2XCK - chain A; structure by X-ray diffraction, 2.30 A resolution.

== Chain A ==
Protein: 3-phosphoinositide dependent protein kinase 1
Source organism: Homo sapiens
Notes: EC 2.7.11.1; fragment: kinase catalytic domain, residues 1-309
UniProt: O15530 (PDPK1_HUMAN); residues 51-359 here correspond to UniProt positions 1-309 (UniProt number = residue number - 50)
Amino-acid sequence (309 residues; each row starts with the number of its first residue):
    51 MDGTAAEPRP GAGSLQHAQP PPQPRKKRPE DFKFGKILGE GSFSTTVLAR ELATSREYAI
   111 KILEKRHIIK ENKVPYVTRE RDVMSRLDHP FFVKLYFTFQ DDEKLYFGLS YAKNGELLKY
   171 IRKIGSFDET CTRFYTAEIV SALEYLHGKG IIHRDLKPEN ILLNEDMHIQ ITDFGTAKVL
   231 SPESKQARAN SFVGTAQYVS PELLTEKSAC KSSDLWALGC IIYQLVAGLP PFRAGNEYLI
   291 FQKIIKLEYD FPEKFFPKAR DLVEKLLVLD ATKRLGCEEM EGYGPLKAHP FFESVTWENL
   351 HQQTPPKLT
Unresolved in the structure: 51-75, 232-239
Sequence notes: conflict Thr96 (Val46 in O15530)
Modified positions: Ser241 (phosphoserine; SEP)
Small-molecule neighbours: MH4 (1-methyl-8-{[4-(4-methylpiperazin-1-yl)phenyl]amino}-N-[(2-methylpyridin-4-yl)methyl]-4,5-dihydro-1H-pyrazolo[4,3-h]quinazoline-3-carboxamide): Leu88, Gly89, Glu90, Gly91, Ser94, Thr95, Thr96, Ala109, Lys111, Val143, Leu159, Ser160, Tyr161, Ala162, Lys163, Gly165, Glu166, Leu212, Thr222, Asp223

== Overview ==
Ligands of chain A: compound MH4.
Chain A is 3-phosphoinositide dependent protein kinase 1 (Homo sapiens); the structure, Crystal structure of
PDK1 in complex with a pyrazoloquinazoline inhibitor, was determined by X-ray diffraction, deposited together
with 2XCH.
